PDB entry 6I9Y | X-ray diffraction, 2.14 A resolution | chains A and C of the 3 polymer chains in the assembly

# Chain A
Protein: Urease subunit gamma
From: Sporosarcina pasteurii
Notes: EC 3.5.1.5
UniProt: A0A0H3YGY5 (A0A0H3YGY5_SPOPA); residues 1-100 here = UniProt positions 1-100
Amino-acid sequence (100 residues; row label = number of the first residue in the row):
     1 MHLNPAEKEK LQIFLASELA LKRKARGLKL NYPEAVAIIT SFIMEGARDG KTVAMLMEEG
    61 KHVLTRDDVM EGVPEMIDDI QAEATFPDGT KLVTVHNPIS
Modified / non-standard residues: M1 (N-carboxymethionine; CXM)

# Chain C
Protein: Urease subunit alpha
From: Sporosarcina pasteurii
Notes: EC 3.5.1.5
UniProt: A0A0H3YL32 (A0A0H3YL32_SPOPA); numbering as in UniProt (aligned over 1-570)
Amino-acid sequence (570 residues; numbered 1 to 570; the number before each row is that of its first residue):
     1 MKINRQQYAE SYGPTVGDQV RLADTDLWIE VEKDYTTYGD EANFGGGKVL REGMGENGTY
    61 TRTENVLDLL LTNALILDYT GIYKADIGVK DGYIVGIGKG GNPDIMDGVT PNMIVGTATE
   121 VIAAEGKIVT AGGIDTHVHF INPDQVDVAL ANGITTLFGG GTGPAEGSKA TTVTPGPWNI
   181 EKMLKSTEGL PINVGILGKG HGSSIAPIME QIDAGAAGLK IHEDWGATPA SIDRSLTVAD
   241 EADVQVAIHS DTLNEAGFLE DTLRAINGRV IHSFHVEGAG GGHAPDIMAM AGHPNVLPSS
   301 TNPTRPFTVN TIDEHLDMLM VCHHLKQNIP EDVAFADSRI RPETIAAEDI LHDLGIISMM
   361 STDALAMGRA GEMVLRTWQT ADKMKKQRGP LAEEKNGSDN FRAKRYVSKY TINPAIAQGI
   421 AHEVGSIEEG KFADLVLWEP KFFGVKADRV IKGGIIAYAQ IGDPSASIPT PQPVMGRRMY
   481 GTVGDLIHDT NITFMSKSSI QQGVPAKLGL KRRIGTVKNC RNIGKKDMKW NDVTTDIDIN
   541 PETYEVKVDG EVLTCEPVKE LPMAQRYFLF
Modified / non-standard residues: K220 (lysine nz-carboxylic acid; KCX)
Ion coordination: Ni2+ site 1: H137, H139, K220, D363 (together with hydroxide ion); Ni2+ site 2: K220, H249, H275 (together with hydroxide ion); gold ion site 1: C322, H323; gold ion site 2: C322, M367; gold ion site 3 near C555 (its only coordinating residue here)
Residues lining bound ligands: hydroxide ion (OH): H137, H139, K220, H249, H275, G280, D363
From the paper describing this entry:
  - Ni2+ coordination: H137, H139, K220, H249, H275, D363
  - post-translational modification sites: K220
  - gold ion coordination: C322, H323, M367, C555
  - conformationally variable residues (loop rearrangement, side-chain flip): N310 to I340, P390 to N400, V548 to C555

# Chain A / chain C interface
Residue-residue contacts (37; chain A residue first):
  A6(A) - S465(C)
  E9(A) - P464(C)
  E9(A) - P473(C)
  E9(A) - R477(C)  salt bridge
  K10(A) - D463(C)  salt bridge
  Q12(A) - M475(C)
  I13(A) - Q472(C)
  I13(A) - P473(C)
  L19(A) - L569(C)  hydrophobic
  L19(A) - F570(C)  hydrophobic
  R23(A) - L569(C)  hydrogen bond (side chain-backbone)
  R23(A) - F570(C)
  N31(A) - Q565(C)  hydrogen bond (side chain-backbone)
  N31(A) - R566(C)
  N31(A) - F568(C)  hydrogen bond (side chain-backbone)
  Y32(A) - F442(C)  hydrophobic
  Y32(A) - R566(C)  hydrogen bond (backbone-backbone)
  P33(A) - R566(C)
  P33(A) - Y567(C)
  P33(A) - L569(C)
  E34(A) - L569(C)
  V36(A) - Q472(C)
  T40(A) - Q472(C)
  M70(A) - Q565(C)
  M70(A) - R566(C)
  E71(A) - R566(C)  hydrogen bond (backbone-side chain)
  M76(A) - K441(C)  hydrogen bond (backbone-side chain)
  M76(A) - Y567(C)  hydrophobic
  Q81(A) - I468(C)
  Q81(A) - T470(C)  hydrogen bond
  Q81(A) - P471(C)
  Q81(A) - Q472(C)  hydrogen bond (backbone-backbone)
  E83(A) - A466(C)
  E83(A) - S467(C)  hydrogen bond
  L92(A) - S467(C)
  L92(A) - I468(C)  hydrophobic
  L92(A) - P471(C)  hydrophobic
Other interface residues (no listed pair), chain A (24 interface residues in all): A16, M44, V73, D78, A82

# Summary
The interface between chain A and chain C involves 24 residues on one side and 20 on the other; the contacts
include 9 hydrogen bonds and 2 salt bridges. Polar pairs include E9(A)-R477(C), K10(A)-D463(C) and
R23(A)-L569(C). From the paper: Ni2+ coordination by H137(C), H139(C) and K220(C) among others; gold ion
coordination by C322(C), H323(C) and M367(C) among others.
Here chain A is Urease subunit gamma and chain C is Urease subunit alpha, both from Sporosarcina pasteurii.
Entry 6I9Y (The 2.14 A X-ray crystal structure of Sporosarcina pasteurii urease in complex with Au(I) ions)
was determined by X-ray diffraction.
